8QLP - chains F and G of the 16 polymer chains in the assembly; structure by electron microscopy, 3.14 A resolution.

== Chain F ==
Name: Short prokaryotic Argonaute
From: Bacillales bacterium
Sequence (507 residues; numbered 1 to 507; the number before each row is that of its first residue):
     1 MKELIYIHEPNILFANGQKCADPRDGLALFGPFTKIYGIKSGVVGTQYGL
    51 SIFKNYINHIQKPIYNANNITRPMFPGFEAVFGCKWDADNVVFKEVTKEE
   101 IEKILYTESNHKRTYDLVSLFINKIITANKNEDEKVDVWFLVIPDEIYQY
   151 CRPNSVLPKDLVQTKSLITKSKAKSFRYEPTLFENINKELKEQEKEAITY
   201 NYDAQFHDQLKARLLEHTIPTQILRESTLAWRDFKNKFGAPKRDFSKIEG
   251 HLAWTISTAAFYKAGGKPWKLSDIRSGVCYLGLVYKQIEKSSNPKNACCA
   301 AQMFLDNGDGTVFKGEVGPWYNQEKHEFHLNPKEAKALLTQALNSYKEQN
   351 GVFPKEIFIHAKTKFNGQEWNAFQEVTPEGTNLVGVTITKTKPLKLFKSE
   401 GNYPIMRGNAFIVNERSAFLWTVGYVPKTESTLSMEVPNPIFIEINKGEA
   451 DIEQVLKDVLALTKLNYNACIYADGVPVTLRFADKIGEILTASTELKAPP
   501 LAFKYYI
Unresolved in the structure: 153-203, 290-293
Ion coordination: Mg2+: Asn-468, Ile-507 (shared with U1(G), A3(G) of chain G)
Reported in the primary citation:
  - binding site for the 21-nt RNA strand: His-251, Lys-395
  - mutagenesis - Y37E, D137K, K395A: decreased catalytic activity
  - mutagenesis - D133K, Y262E, K504A/Y505A: abolished catalytic activity

== Chain G ==
Molecule: 21-nt RNA strand
From: Bacillales bacterium
Sequence (21 nucleotides; each row starts with the number of its first residue):
     1 UGACGGCUCUAAUCUAUUAGU
Ion coordination: Mg2+: U1, A3 (shared with Asn-468(F), Ile-507(F) of chain F)

== Interface between chain F and chain G ==
Residue-residue contacts (44; chain F residue first):
  Tyr-148(F) / U1(G)  base contact
  Gln-205(F) / U1(G)  hydrogen bond to the base
  His-207(F) / U1(G)  stacking on the base
  Lys-211(F) / U1(G)  salt bridge to the phosphate
  Gln-222(F) / U1(G)  hydrogen bond to the phosphate
  Gln-222(F) / G2(G)  phosphate contact
  Ile-223(F) / U1(G)  hydrogen bond to the phosphate
  Ile-223(F) / G2(G)  sugar contact
  Leu-224(F) / G2(G)  sugar contact
  Arg-225(F) / U1(G)  hydrogen bond to the sugar
  Arg-225(F) / G2(G)  salt bridge to the phosphate
  Thr-228(F) / G2(G)  hydrogen bond to the phosphate
  Arg-243(F) / G2(G)  hydrogen bond to the base
  Arg-243(F) / A3(G)  base contact
  Phe-245(F) / G2(G)  base contact
  His-251(F) / G2(G)  hydrogen bond to the base
  Leu-252(F) / G2(G)  base contact
  Thr-255(F) / G2(G)  hydrogen bond to the base
  Ile-256(F) / G2(G)  sugar contact
  Lys-263(F) / U1(G)  salt bridge to the phosphate
  Lys-325(F) / U13(G)  salt bridge to the phosphate
  Lys-325(F) / C14(G)  salt bridge to the phosphate
  His-326(F) / U13(G)  hydrogen bond to the sugar
  His-326(F) / C14(G)  sugar contact
  Glu-327(F) / A12(G)  hydrogen bond to the sugar
  Glu-327(F) / U13(G)  sugar contact
  Lys-390(F) / G6(G)  salt bridge to the phosphate
  Val-423(F) / G5(G)  sugar contact
  Leu-433(F) / C4(G)  sugar contact
  Asn-439(F) / G6(G)  phosphate contact
  Asn-439(F) / C7(G)  hydrogen bond to the phosphate
  Asn-466(F) / C4(G)  hydrogen bond to the phosphate
  Asn-468(F) / A3(G)  hydrogen bond to the phosphate
  Ala-469(F) / A3(G)  sugar contact
  Ile-471(F) / A3(G)  sugar contact
  Ile-471(F) / C4(G)  sugar contact
  Asp-474(F) / C4(G)  sugar contact
  Asp-474(F) / G5(G)  phosphate contact
  Gly-475(F) / G5(G)  hydrogen bond to the phosphate
  Arg-481(F) / C4(G)  salt bridge to the phosphate
  Arg-481(F) / G5(G)  salt bridge to the phosphate
  Lys-485(F) / U1(G)  salt bridge to the phosphate
  Ile-507(F) / U1(G)  phosphate contact
  Ile-507(F) / A3(G)  phosphate contact
Interface residues without a listed pair, chain F (37 interface residues in all): Thr-221, Ile-248, Lys-395, Ser-434, Val-476

== In short ==
37 residues of chain F and 10 residues of chain G are in contact, with 14 hydrogen bonds, 9 salt bridges and 1
aromatic stacking contact. Among the polar pairs are Gln-205(F)/U1(G), Arg-243(F)/G2(G) and His-251(F)/G2(G).
The paper reports a binding site for the 21-nt RNA strand at His-251(F) and Lys-395(F); Y37E, D137K and K395A
of chain F reduce catalytic activity; 6 substitutions were tested in all.
Chain F is Short prokaryotic Argonaute and chain G is a 21-nt RNA strand, both from Bacillales bacterium; the
structure, CryoEM structure of the RNA/DNA bound SPARTA (BabAgo/TIR-APAZ) tetrameric complex, was determined
by electron microscopy together with 8QLO from the same study.
